Entry 1N9G (X-ray diffraction, 1.98 A resolution); this record covers chains A and B of the 6 polymer chains in the assembly.

Chain A:
Protein: 2,4-dienoyl-CoA reductase
Organism: Candida tropicalis
Reference sequence: Q8WZM4 (ETR2_CANTR); numbering as in UniProt (aligned over 1-386)
Amino-acid sequence (386 residues; numbered 1 to 386; the number before each row is that of its first residue):
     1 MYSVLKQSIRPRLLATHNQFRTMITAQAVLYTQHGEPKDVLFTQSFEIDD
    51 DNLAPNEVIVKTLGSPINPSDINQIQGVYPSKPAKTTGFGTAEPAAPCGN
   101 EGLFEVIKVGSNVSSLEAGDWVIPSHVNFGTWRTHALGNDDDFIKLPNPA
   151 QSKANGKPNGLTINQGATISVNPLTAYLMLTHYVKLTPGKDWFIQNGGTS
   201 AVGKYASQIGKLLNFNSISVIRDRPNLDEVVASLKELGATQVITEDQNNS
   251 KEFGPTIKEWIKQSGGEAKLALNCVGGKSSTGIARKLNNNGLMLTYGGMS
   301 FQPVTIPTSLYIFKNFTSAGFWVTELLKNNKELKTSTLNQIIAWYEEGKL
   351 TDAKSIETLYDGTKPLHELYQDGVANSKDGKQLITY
Unresolved in the structure: 1-22
Ligand contacts: NADP (NAP; NADP nicotinamide-adenine-dinucleotide phosphate): Pro69, Val171, Asn172, Thr175, Gly197, Thr199, Ser200, Ala201, Val202, Arg222, Arg224, Cys274, Val275, Tyr296, Gly297, Gly298, Met299, Ser300, Phe321, Trp322, Val323, Lys381
Curated features (UniProtKB/Swiss-Prot):
  - active site: Tyr79 (Proton donor)
  - binding site (NADP(+)): Asn172, Thr199 to Val202, Arg222 to Arg224, Tyr296 to Met299, Phe321 to Val323, Lys381

Chain B:
Protein: 2,4-dienoyl-CoA reductase
Organism: Candida tropicalis
Reference sequence: Q8WZM3 (ETR1_CANTR); residue numbers follow UniProt; this construct covers 1-386
Amino-acid sequence (386 residues; each row starts with the number of its first residue):
     1 MYSVLKQSIRPRLLATHNQFRTMITAQAVLYTQHGEPKDVLFTQSFEIDD
    51 DNLAPNEVIVKTLGSPVNPSDINQIQGVYPSKPAKTTGFGTTEPAAPCGN
   101 EGLFEVIKVGSNVSSLEAGDWVIPSHVNFGTWRTHALGNDDDFIKLPNPA
   151 QSKANGKPNGLTINQGATISVNPLTAYLMLTHYVKLTPGKDWFIQNGGTS
   201 AVGKYASQIGKLLNFNSISVIRDRPNLDEVVASLKELGATQVITEDQNNS
   251 REFGPTIKEWIKQSGGEAKLALNCVGGKSSTGIARKLNNNGLMLTYGGMS
   301 FQPVTIPTSLYIFKNFTSAGFWVTELLKNNKELKTSTLNQIIAWYEEGKL
   351 TDAKSIETLYDGTKPLHELYQDGVANSKDGKQLITY
Unresolved in the structure: 1-22
Ligand contacts: NADP (NAP; NADP nicotinamide-adenine-dinucleotide phosphate): Asn68, Pro69, Val171, Asn172, Thr175, Gly197, Gly198, Thr199, Ser200, Ala201, Val202, Arg222, Arg224, Cys274, Val275, Tyr296, Gly297, Gly298, Met299, Ser300, Phe321, Trp322, Val323, Ser377, Lys378, Lys381
Curated features (UniProtKB/Swiss-Prot):
  - active site: Tyr79 (Proton donor)
  - binding site (NADP(+)): Asn172, Thr199 to Val202, Arg222 to Arg224, Tyr296 to Met299, Phe321 to Val323, Lys381
  - mutagenesis: Tyr79 (Y79N: 0.1% of catalytic activity)

How chain A and chain B interact:
Residue-residue contacts (11):
  Thr32(A) - Thr92(B)  hydrogen bond (side chain-backbone)
  Thr32(A) - Glu93(B)
  Thr32(A) - Pro94(B)
  Asp39(A) - Lys85(B)
  Asp39(A) - Thr86(B)
  Asp39(A) - Thr87(B)  hydrogen bond (backbone-backbone)
  Val40(A) - Thr87(B)
  Val40(A) - Pro94(B)  hydrophobic
  Leu41(A) - Thr87(B)  hydrogen bond (backbone-side chain)
  Phe42(A) - Thr92(B)
  Glu93(A) - Glu93(B)
Other interface residues (no listed pair), chain A (7 interface residues in all): Gln33
Other interface residues (no listed pair), chain B (8 interface residues in all): Ala84, Thr91

In short:
7 residues of chain A face 8 of chain B across their interface; the contacts include 3 hydrogen bonds. Polar
pairs include Thr32(A)-Thr92(B), Leu41(A)-Thr87(B) and Asp39(A)-Thr87(B). Ligands of chain A: NADP. Ligands of
chain B: NADP.
Here chain A is 2,4-dienoyl-CoA reductase and chain B is 2,4-dienoyl-CoA reductase, both from Candida
tropicalis. Entry 1N9G (Mitochondrial 2-enoyl thioester reductase Etr1p/Etr2p heterodimer from Candida
tropicalis) was determined by X-ray diffraction.
